Entry 2UY3 (X-ray diffraction, 1.90 A resolution); this record covers chain A.

# Chain A
Molecule: Endochitinase
Organism: Saccharomyces cerevisiae
Notes: EC 3.2.1.14
Reference sequence: P29029 (CHIT_YEAST); numbering as in UniProt (aligned over 22-315)
Sequence (294 residues; row label = number of the first residue in the row):
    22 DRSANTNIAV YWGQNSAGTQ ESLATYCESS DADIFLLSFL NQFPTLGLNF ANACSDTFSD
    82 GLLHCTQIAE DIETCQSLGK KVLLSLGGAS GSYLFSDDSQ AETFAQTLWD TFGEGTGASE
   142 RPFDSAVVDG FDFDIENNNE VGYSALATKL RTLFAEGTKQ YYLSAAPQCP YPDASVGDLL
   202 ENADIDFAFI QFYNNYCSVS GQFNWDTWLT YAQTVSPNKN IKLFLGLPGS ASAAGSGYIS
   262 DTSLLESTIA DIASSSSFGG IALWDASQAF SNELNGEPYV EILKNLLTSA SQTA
Disordered / not traced: 22-25, 311-315
Disulfides: Cys48-Cys96, Cys75-Cys86, Cys190-Cys218
Ligand contacts: H33 (8-chloro-1,3-dimethyl-3,7-dihydro-1H-purine-2,6-dione): Tyr32, Phe60, Gly109, Ala110, Asp155, Glu157, Ala187, Gln212, Tyr214, Asn215, Ala254, Trp285
Swiss-Prot annotation at these positions:
  - active site: Glu157 (Proton donor)
  - natural variant: Arg23 (R23S: In strain: DBY939 and SEY6210)
What the authors report for this chain:
  - binding site for H33: Ala110, Asp155, Tyr214, Trp285
  - catalytic residues: Asp155, Glu157 (by similarity / conservation)
  - mutagenesis - F210W/A283S, A283S: unchanged catalytic activity

# In short
Bound to chain A: compound H33. Curated annotation (UniProt) lists active-site residue Glu157. The paper
reports catalytic residues Asp155 and Glu157; F210W/A283S and A283S leave catalytic activity unchanged.
Chain A is Endochitinase (Saccharomyces cerevisiae); the structure, ScCTS1_8-chlorotheophylline crystal
structure, was determined by X-ray diffraction together with 2UY2, 2UY4 and 2UY5 from the same study.
